Entry 1IWB (X-ray diffraction, 1.85 A resolution); this record covers chains A and L of the 6 polymer chains in the assembly.

Chain A (and L):
Molecule: DIOL DEHYDRATASE alpha chain
From: Klebsiella oxytoca
Notes: EC 4.2.1.28; chain L of this document is another copy of the same molecule, construct and numbering; everything in this record applies to it too
Reference sequence: Q59470 (Q59470_KLEOX); numbering as in UniProt (aligned over 1-554)
Chain sequence (554 residues; each row starts with the number of its first residue):
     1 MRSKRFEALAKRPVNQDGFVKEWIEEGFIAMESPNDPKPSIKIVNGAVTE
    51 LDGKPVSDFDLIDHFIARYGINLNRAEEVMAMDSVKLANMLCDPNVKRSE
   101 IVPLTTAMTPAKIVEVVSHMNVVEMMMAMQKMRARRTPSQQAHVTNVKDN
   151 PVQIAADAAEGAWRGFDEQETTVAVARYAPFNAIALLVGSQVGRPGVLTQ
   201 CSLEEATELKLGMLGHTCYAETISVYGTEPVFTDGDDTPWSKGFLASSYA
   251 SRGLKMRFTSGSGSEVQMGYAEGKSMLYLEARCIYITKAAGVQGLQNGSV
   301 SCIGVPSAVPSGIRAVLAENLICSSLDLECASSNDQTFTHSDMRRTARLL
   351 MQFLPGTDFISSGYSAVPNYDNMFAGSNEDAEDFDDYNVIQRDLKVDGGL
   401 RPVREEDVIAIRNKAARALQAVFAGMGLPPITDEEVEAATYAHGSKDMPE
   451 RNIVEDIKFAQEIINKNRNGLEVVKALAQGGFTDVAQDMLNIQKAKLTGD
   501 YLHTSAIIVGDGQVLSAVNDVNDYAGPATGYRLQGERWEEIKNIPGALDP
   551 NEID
Unresolved in the structure: 552-554
Bound ions: K+ site 1: Gln141, Glu170, Glu221, Gln296, Ser362; K+ site 2: Leu203, Glu205, Glu208, Thr222; K+ site 3: Gly261, Ser264, Glu265, Glu280
Small-molecule neighbours: cobalamin (B12): Thr172, Val173, Ala174, Ala176, Ser202, Leu203, Glu204, Glu205, Thr222, Ser224, Tyr226, Asp234, Gly235, Gln267, Met268, Ser301, Cys302, Gln336, Met373, Phe374, Ala375

Chain A / chain L interface:
Pairs across the interface (199):
  Met1(A) - Tyr441(L)
  Arg2(A) - Glu405(L)  salt bridge
  Arg2(A) - Tyr441(L)
  Ser3(A) - Glu405(L)  hydrogen bond (backbone-side chain)
  Ser3(A) - Ile409(L)
  Ser3(A) - Tyr441(L)
  Lys4(A) - Tyr441(L)  hydrogen bond (backbone-backbone)
  Lys4(A) - Ala442(L)
  Lys4(A) - His443(L)
  Lys4(A) - Asp447(L)  salt bridge
  Arg5(A) - Asp157(L)  salt bridge
  Arg5(A) - Glu160(L)  salt bridge
  Arg5(A) - Ala366(L)  hydrogen bond (side chain-backbone)
  Arg5(A) - Val367(L)
  Arg5(A) - Pro368(L)
  Arg5(A) - Ala381(L)
  Arg5(A) - Arg412(L)
  Arg5(A) - Ala442(L)
  Arg5(A) - His443(L)  hydrogen bond
  Phe6(A) - Arg164(L)
  Phe6(A) - Val403(L)
  Phe6(A) - Arg404(L)
  Phe6(A) - Glu405(L)
  Phe6(A) - Val408(L)  hydrophobic
  Ala8(A) - His443(L)
  Leu9(A) - Arg164(L)
  Leu9(A) - Ala381(L)
  Leu9(A) - Glu382(L)
  Leu9(A) - Asp385(L)
  Arg12(A) - Glu382(L)  hydrogen bond (side chain-backbone)
  Arg12(A) - Asp383(L)  salt bridge
  Arg12(A) - Asp386(L)  salt bridge
  Val14(A) - Asp386(L)
  Val14(A) - Val389(L)  hydrophobic
  Asn15(A) - Asp385(L)  hydrogen bond
  Phe19(A) - Val389(L)  hydrophobic
  Phe19(A) - Arg392(L)
  Phe19(A) - Ile544(L)  hydrophobic
  Phe19(A) - Gly546(L)
  Phe19(A) - Ala547(L)
  Phe19(A) - Leu548(L)  hydrogen bond (backbone-backbone)
  Val20(A) - Arg392(L)  hydrogen bond (backbone-side chain)
  Val20(A) - Leu548(L)
  Lys21(A) - Ala547(L)
  Lys21(A) - Leu548(L)  hydrogen bond (backbone-backbone)
  Lys21(A) - Asp549(L)
  Lys21(A) - Pro550(L)
  Trp23(A) - Pro550(L)  hydrophobic
  Val85(A) - Pro527(L)
  Ala88(A) - Pro527(L)
  Asn89(A) - Asn95(L)  hydrogen bond
  Asn89(A) - Ala525(L)  hydrogen bond (side chain-backbone)
  Asn89(A) - Pro527(L)
  Cys92(A) - Met127(L)  hydrophobic
  Cys92(A) - Pro527(L)
  Asp93(A) - Asp93(L)
  Asp93(A) - Asn95(L)  hydrogen bond
  Pro94(A) - Pro94(L)
  Asn95(A) - Asn89(L)  hydrogen bond
  Asn95(A) - Asp93(L)  hydrogen bond
  His119(A) - Pro527(L)
  His119(A) - Ala528(L)  hydrogen bond (backbone-backbone)
  His119(A) - Arg532(L)
  Asn121(A) - Gln130(L)  hydrogen bond
  Asn121(A) - Arg532(L)
  Val123(A) - Met126(L)
  Val123(A) - Met127(L)  hydrophobic
  Val123(A) - Gln130(L)
  Val123(A) - Leu354(L)
  Val123(A) - Pro355(L)
  Glu124(A) - Gln130(L)
  Glu124(A) - Tyr524(L)  hydrogen bond
  Glu124(A) - Gly526(L)
  Glu124(A) - Pro527(L)
  Glu124(A) - Arg532(L)  salt bridge
  Met126(A) - Val123(L)
  Met126(A) - Met126(L)  hydrophobic
  Met126(A) - Leu354(L)  hydrophobic
  Met127(A) - Cys92(L)  hydrophobic
  Met127(A) - Val123(L)  hydrophobic
  Met127(A) - Met127(L)  hydrophobic
  Gln130(A) - Asn121(L)  hydrogen bond
  Gln130(A) - Val123(L)
  Asp157(A) - Arg5(L)  salt bridge
  Glu160(A) - Arg5(L)  salt bridge
  Arg164(A) - Phe6(L)
  Arg164(A) - Leu9(L)
  Ser307(A) - Asp393(L)
  Ala308(A) - Arg392(L)  hydrogen bond (backbone-side chain)
  Val309(A) - Arg392(L)
  Pro310(A) - Arg392(L)
  Pro310(A) - Trp538(L)  hydrophobic
  Pro310(A) - Lys542(L)
  Ser311(A) - Arg392(L)  hydrogen bond (backbone-backbone)
  Ser311(A) - Asp393(L)
  Ser311(A) - Lys395(L)
  Gly312(A) - Asp393(L)  hydrogen bond (backbone-backbone)
  Ile313(A) - Asp393(L)  hydrogen bond (backbone-backbone)
  Ile313(A) - Leu394(L)  hydrophobic
  Arg314(A) - Asp393(L)  hydrogen bond (backbone-backbone)
  Arg314(A) - Leu394(L)
  Arg314(A) - Lys395(L)
  Ser341(A) - Asp386(L)  hydrogen bond
  Asp342(A) - Asp342(L)
  Met343(A) - Arg345(L)
  Met343(A) - Thr346(L)
  Met343(A) - Asp383(L)
  Met343(A) - Asp386(L)
  Arg344(A) - Val389(L)
  Arg344(A) - Asp393(L)  salt bridge
  Arg345(A) - Met343(L)
  Thr346(A) - Met343(L)
  Thr346(A) - Thr346(L)
  Ala347(A) - Leu350(L)  hydrophobic
  Leu350(A) - Ala347(L)  hydrophobic
  Leu350(A) - Leu350(L)  hydrophobic
  Met351(A) - Leu354(L)  hydrophobic
  Leu354(A) - Val123(L)  hydrophobic
  Leu354(A) - Met126(L)  hydrophobic
  Leu354(A) - Met351(L)  hydrophobic
  Pro355(A) - Val123(L)
  Ala366(A) - Arg5(L)  hydrogen bond (backbone-side chain)
  Pro368(A) - Arg5(L)
  Ala381(A) - Arg5(L)
  Ala381(A) - Leu9(L)
  Glu382(A) - Leu9(L)
  Glu382(A) - Arg12(L)  hydrogen bond (backbone-side chain)
  Asp383(A) - Arg12(L)  salt bridge
  Asp383(A) - Met343(L)
  Phe384(A) - Leu9(L)
  Asp385(A) - Leu9(L)
  Asp385(A) - Asn15(L)  hydrogen bond
  Asp386(A) - Arg12(L)  salt bridge
  Asp386(A) - Val14(L)
  Asp386(A) - Ser341(L)  hydrogen bond
  Asp386(A) - Met343(L)
  Val389(A) - Val14(L)  hydrophobic
  Val389(A) - Phe19(L)  hydrophobic
  Val389(A) - Arg344(L)
  Arg392(A) - Val20(L)  hydrogen bond (side chain-backbone)
  Arg392(A) - Ala308(L)  hydrogen bond (side chain-backbone)
  Arg392(A) - Val309(L)
  Arg392(A) - Pro310(L)
  Arg392(A) - Ser311(L)  hydrogen bond (backbone-backbone)
  Asp393(A) - Ser307(L)
  Asp393(A) - Ser311(L)
  Asp393(A) - Gly312(L)
  Asp393(A) - Ile313(L)  hydrogen bond (backbone-backbone)
  Asp393(A) - Arg314(L)  hydrogen bond (backbone-backbone)
  Asp393(A) - Arg344(L)  salt bridge
  Leu394(A) - Val122(L)
  Leu394(A) - Ile313(L)  hydrophobic
  Leu394(A) - Arg314(L)
  Leu394(A) - Met351(L)  hydrophobic
  Lys395(A) - Arg314(L)
  Val403(A) - Phe6(L)
  Glu405(A) - Arg2(L)  salt bridge
  Glu405(A) - Ser3(L)  hydrogen bond (side chain-backbone)
  Glu405(A) - Phe6(L)
  Val408(A) - Phe6(L)  hydrophobic
  Ile409(A) - Met1(L)
  Ile409(A) - Ser3(L)
  Arg412(A) - Arg5(L)
  Glu437(A) - Met1(L)
  Tyr441(A) - Met1(L)
  Tyr441(A) - Arg2(L)
  Tyr441(A) - Ser3(L)
  Tyr441(A) - Lys4(L)  hydrogen bond (backbone-backbone)
  Ala442(A) - Arg5(L)
  His443(A) - Lys4(L)
  His443(A) - Arg5(L)  hydrogen bond (backbone-side chain)
  His443(A) - Ala8(L)
  Asp447(A) - Lys4(L)  salt bridge
  Tyr524(A) - Glu124(L)  hydrogen bond
  Ala525(A) - Asn89(L)
  Gly526(A) - Glu124(L)
  Pro527(A) - Val85(L)
  Pro527(A) - Ala88(L)
  Pro527(A) - Asn89(L)
  Pro527(A) - Cys92(L)
  Pro527(A) - His119(L)
  Pro527(A) - Glu124(L)
  Ala528(A) - Val85(L)  hydrophobic
  Ala528(A) - His119(L)  hydrogen bond (backbone-backbone)
  Arg532(A) - His119(L)
  Arg532(A) - Asn121(L)
  Arg532(A) - Glu124(L)  salt bridge
  Trp538(A) - Pro310(L)  hydrophobic
  Trp538(A) - Ser311(L)
  Lys542(A) - Pro310(L)
  Ile544(A) - Phe19(L)  hydrophobic
  Gly546(A) - Phe19(L)
  Ala547(A) - Phe19(L)
  Leu548(A) - Phe19(L)  hydrogen bond (backbone-backbone)
  Leu548(A) - Val20(L)
  Leu548(A) - Lys21(L)  hydrogen bond (backbone-backbone)
  Asp549(A) - Lys21(L)
  Pro550(A) - Lys21(L)
  Pro550(A) - Trp23(L)  hydrophobic
Also at the interface, not in a pair above, chain A (98 interface residues in all): Glu22, Glu32, Met120, Val122, Val367, Ile390, Val396, Arg404, Asn543, Pro545
Also at the interface, not in a pair above, chain L (98 interface residues in all): Glu32, Met120, Phe384, Ile390, Val396, Glu437, Asn543, Pro545, Asn551

Summary:
Chain A and chain L each contribute 98 residues to their interface; the contacts include 40 hydrogen bonds and
16 salt bridges. Polar contacts include Arg2(A)-Glu405(L), Lys4(A)-Asp447(L) and Arg5(A)-Asp157(L). Ligands of
chain A: cobalamin. Gln141(A), Glu170(A), Glu221(A), Gln296(A) and Ser362(A) coordinate K+ site 1.
Both chains are DIOL DEHYDRATASE alpha chain (Klebsiella oxytoca). Entry 1IWB (Crystal structure of diol
dehydratase) was determined by X-ray diffraction.
